PDB entry 8YSZ | electron microscopy, 3.38 A resolution | chains D and B of the 5 polymer chains in the assembly

# Chain D
Name: Insulin-like growth factor II
From: Homo sapiens
UniProt: P01344 (IGF2_HUMAN); residues -23 to 156 here correspond to UniProt positions 1-180 (UniProt number = residue number + 24)
Chain sequence (180 residues; row label = number of the first residue in the row; numbers below 1 keep their minus sign (Met-23 is residue -23)):
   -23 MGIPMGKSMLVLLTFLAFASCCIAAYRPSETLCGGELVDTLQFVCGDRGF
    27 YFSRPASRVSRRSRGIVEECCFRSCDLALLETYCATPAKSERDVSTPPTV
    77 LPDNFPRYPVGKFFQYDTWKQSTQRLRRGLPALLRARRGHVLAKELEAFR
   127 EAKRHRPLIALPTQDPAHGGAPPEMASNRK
Not modelled in the structure: -23 to 8, 29-50, 63-156
Cystine bridges: Cys21-Cys60
UniProt features mapped onto this chain:
  - region: Ala1 to Phe28 (B), Ser29 to Arg40 (C), Gly41 to Ala61 (A), Thr62 to Glu67 (D)
  - site (Important for interaction with integrin): Arg24, Arg34, Arg37, Arg38
  - glycosylation (O-linked (GalNAc...) threonine): Thr72, Thr75, Thr139

# Chain B
Name: Isoform Short of Insulin receptor
From: Homo sapiens
UniProt: P06213 (INSR_HUMAN), isoform P06213-2; residue numbers follow UniProt; this construct covers 1-1370
Chain sequence (1370 residues; row label = number of the first residue in the row):
     1 MATGGRRGAAAAPLLVAVAALLLGAAGHLYPGEVCPGMDIRNNLTRLHEL
    51 ENCSVIEGHLQILLMFKTRPEDFRDLSFPKLIMITDYLLLFRVYGLESLK
   101 DLFPNLTVIRGSRLFFNYALVIFEMVHLKELGLYNLMNITRGSVRIEKNN
   151 ELCYLATIDWSRILDSVEDNYIVLNKDDNEECGDICPGTAKGKTNCPATV
   201 INGQFVERCWTHSHCQKVCPTICKSHGCTAEGLCCHSECLGNCSQPDDPT
   251 KCVACRNFYLDGRCVETCPPPYYHFQDWRCVNFSFCQDLHHKCKNSRRQG
   301 CHQYVIHNNKCIPECPSGYTMNSSNLLCTPCLGPCPKVCHLLEGEKTIDS
   351 VTSAQELRGCTVINGSLIINIRGGNNLAAELEANLGLIEEISGYLKIRRS
   401 YALVSLSFFRKLRLIRGETLEIGNYSFYALDNQNLRQLWDWSKHNLTITQ
   451 GKLFFHYNPKLCLSEIHKMEEVSGTKGRQERNDIALKTNGDQASCENELL
   501 KFSYIRTSFDKILLRWEPYWPPDFRDLLGFMLFYKEAPYQNVTEFDGQDA
   551 CGSNSWTVVDIDPPLRSNDPKSQNHPGWLMRGLKPWTQYAIFVKTLVTFS
   601 DERRTYGAKSDIIYVQTDATNPSVPLDPISVSNSSSQIILKWKPPSDPNG
   651 NITHYLVFWERQAEDSELFELDYCLKGLKLPSRTWSPPFESEDSQKHNQS
   701 EYEDSAGECCSCPKTDSQILKELEESSFRKTFEDYLHNVVFVPRPSRKRR
   751 SLGDVGNVTVAVPTVAAFPNTSSTSVPTSPEEHRPFEKVVNKESLVISGL
   801 RHFTGYRIELQACNQDTPEERCSVAAYVSARTMPEAKADDIVGPVTHEIF
   851 ENNVVHLMWQEPKEPNGLIVLYEVSYRRYGDEELHLCVSRKHFALERGCR
   901 LRGLSPGNYSVRIRATSLAGNGSWTEPTYFYVTDYLDVPSNIAKIIIGPL
   951 IFVFLFSVVIGSIYLFLRKRQPDGPLGPLYASSNPEYLSASDVFPCSVYV
  1001 PDEWEVSREKITLLRELGQGSFGMVYEGNARDIIKGEAETRVAVKTVNES
  1051 ASLRERIEFLNEASVMKGFTCHHVVRLLGVVSKGQPTLVVMELMAHGDLK
  1101 SYLRSLRPEAENNPGRPPPTLQEMIQMAAEIADGMAYLNAKKFVHRDLAA
  1151 RNCMVAHDFTVKIGDFGMTRDIYETDYYRKGGKGLLPVRWMAPESLKDGV
  1201 FTTSSDMWSFGVVLWEITSLAEQPYQGLSNEQVLKFVMDGGYLDQPDNCP
  1251 ERVTDLMRMCWQFNPKMRPTFLEIVNLLKDDLHPSFPEVSFFHSEENKAP
  1301 ESEELEMEFEDMENVPLDRSSHCQREEAGGRDGGSSLGFKRSYEEHIPYT
  1351 HMNGGKKNGRILTLPRSNPS
Not modelled in the structure: 1-334, 431, 483-485, 539, 665-719, 745-783, 824, 868-870, 874, 878-882, 897-910, 935-1370
Cystine bridges: Cys339-Cys360, Cys813-Cys822
UniProt features mapped onto this chain:
  - region: Glu733 to Phe741 (Insulin-binding), Tyr999 (Important for interaction with IRS1, SHC1 and STAT5B)
  - site: Phe66 (Insulin-binding)
  - modified residue: Ser400 (Phosphoserine), Tyr401 (Phosphotyrosine), Ser407 (Phosphoserine), Tyr999 (Phosphotyrosine)
  - glycosylation (N-linked (GlcNAc...) asparagine): Asn43, Asn52, Asn105, Asn138, Asn242, Asn282, Asn322, Asn364, Asn424, Asn445, Asn541, Asn633, Asn651, Asn698
  - natural variant: Asn42 (N42K: In RMS), Val55 (V55A: In LEPRCH), Ile56 (I56T: In LEPRCH), Gly58 (G58R: In LEPRCH), Asp86 (D86G: In IRAN type A), Leu89 (L89P: In IRAN type A), Arg113 (R113P: In LEPRCH), Ala119 (A119V: In LEPRCH), Leu120 (L120Q: In LEPRCH), Ile146 (I146M: In LEPRCH), Val167 (V167L: In IRAN type A), Pro220 (P220L: In Ins resistance), 23 further natural variant entries in UniProt
  - mutagenesis: Cys462 (C462A: Does not affect S-nitrosylation), Tyr999 (Y999E: Abolishes interaction with IRS1 and SHC1; Y999F: Has no effect on insulin-stimulated autophosphorylation, but inhibits the biological activity of the receptor ...)

# Interface between chain D and chain B
Pairs across the interface - 19 pairs, chain D then chain B:
  Glu12(D) with Arg581(B), salt bridge
  Asp15(D) with Lys511(B), salt bridge
  Thr16(D) with Lys511(B)
  Phe19(D) with Arg506(B), hydrogen bond (backbone-side chain); Thr507(B); Ser508(B); Lys511(B); Leu513(B), hydrophobic; Leu579(B), hydrophobic
  Val20(D) with Arg506(B), hydrogen bond (backbone-side chain); Leu579(B), hydrophobic
  Cys51(D) with Arg581(B), hydrogen bond (backbone-side chain)
  Asp52(D) with Trp578(B)
  Leu53(D) with Leu513(B), hydrophobic; Leu514(B); Arg515(B); Gly577(B); Trp578(B)
  Glu57(D) with Asn574(B), hydrogen bond

# Overview
Chain D and chain B form an interface of 9 and 12 residues respectively; the contacts include 4 hydrogen bonds
and 2 salt bridges. Polar pairs include Glu12(D)-Arg581(B), Asp15(D)-Lys511(B) and Phe19(D)-Arg506(B). UniProt
lists 2 mutagenesis sites on chain B.
Chain D is Insulin-like growth factor II and chain B is Isoform Short of Insulin receptor, both from Homo
sapiens; the structure, Cryo-EM structure of the complex IR with three IGF-II, was determined by electron
microscopy.
